4YKK - chains A and B; structure by X-ray diffraction, 1.38 A resolution.

== Chain A (and B) ==
Protein: ML032222a iGluR
Organism: Mnemiopsis leidyi
Notes: fragment: ligand binding domain; chain B of this document is another copy of the same molecule, construct and numbering; everything in this record applies to it too
Chain sequence (256 residues; numbered 1 to 256; the number before each row is that of its first residue):
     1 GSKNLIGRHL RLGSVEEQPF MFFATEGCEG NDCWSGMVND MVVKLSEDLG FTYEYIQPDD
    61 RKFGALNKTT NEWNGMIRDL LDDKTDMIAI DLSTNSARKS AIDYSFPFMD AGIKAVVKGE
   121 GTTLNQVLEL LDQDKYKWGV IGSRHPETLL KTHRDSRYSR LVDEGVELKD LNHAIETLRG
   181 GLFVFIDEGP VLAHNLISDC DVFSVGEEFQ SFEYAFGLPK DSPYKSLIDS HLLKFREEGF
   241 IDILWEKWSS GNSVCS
Disordered / not traced: 1-3, 251-256 (chain B: 256)
Cystine bridges: C28-C33
Bound ions: Mg2+: D110, E213 (shared with D110(B), E213(B) of chain B)
Ligand contacts: D-serine / glycine: E17, F63, D91, L92, S93, R98, R144, H145, P146, E188, Y214

== How chain A and chain B interact ==
Residue-residue contacts (36; chain A residue first):
  T94(A) - F106(B)
  N95(A) - L233(B)
  N95(A) - E237(B)
  S96(A) - K234(B)
  S96(A) - E237(B)  hydrogen bond
  K99(A) - S226(B)  hydrogen bond (side chain-backbone)
  K99(A) - D229(B)
  K99(A) - S230(B)
  K99(A) - L233(B)
  F106(A) - T94(B)
  D110(A) - D110(B)
  D110(A) - E213(B)
  D110(A) - R236(B)  salt bridge
  L149(A) - E237(B)
  T152(A) - E237(B)
  Q210(A) - E237(B)  hydrogen bond (side chain-backbone)
  S211(A) - R236(B)  hydrogen bond
  F212(A) - R236(B)  hydrogen bond (backbone-side chain)
  E213(A) - P107(B)
  E213(A) - E213(B)
  E213(A) - R236(B)  salt bridge
  S226(A) - K99(B)  hydrogen bond (backbone-side chain)
  D229(A) - K99(B)
  S230(A) - K99(B)
  L233(A) - N95(B)
  L233(A) - K99(B)
  K234(A) - S96(B)
  R236(A) - D110(B)  salt bridge
  R236(A) - S211(B)  hydrogen bond
  R236(A) - F212(B)  hydrogen bond (side chain-backbone)
  R236(A) - E213(B)  salt bridge
  E237(A) - N95(B)
  E237(A) - S96(B)  hydrogen bond
  E237(A) - L149(B)
  E237(A) - T152(B)
  E237(A) - Q210(B)
Also at the interface, not in a pair above, chain A (23 interface residues in all): Y104, P107, K225, E238
Also at the interface, not in a pair above, chain B (23 interface residues in all): Y104, R154, K225

== Summary ==
Chain A and chain B each contribute 23 residues to their interface, with 9 hydrogen bonds and 4 salt bridges.
Polar contacts include D110(A)-R236(B), E213(A)-R236(B) and S96(A)-E237(B). Bound to chain A: D-serine /
glycine. D110(A) and E213(A) coordinate Mg2+.
Chain A and chain B are both ML032222a iGluR (Mnemiopsis leidyi); the structure, Mnemiopsis leidyi ML032222a
iGluR LBD D-serine complex, was determined by X-ray diffraction together with 4YKI, 4YKJ, 4YKP and 4ZDM from
the same study.
